Entry 6SUK (X-ray diffraction, 1.75 A resolution); this record covers chain A.

Chain A:
Molecule: Neprilysin
Organism: Homo sapiens
Notes: EC 3.4.24.11
UniProt: P08473 (NEP_HUMAN); residues 51-749 here correspond to UniProt positions 52-750 (UniProt number = residue number + 1)
Chain sequence (699 residues; row label = number of the first residue in the row):
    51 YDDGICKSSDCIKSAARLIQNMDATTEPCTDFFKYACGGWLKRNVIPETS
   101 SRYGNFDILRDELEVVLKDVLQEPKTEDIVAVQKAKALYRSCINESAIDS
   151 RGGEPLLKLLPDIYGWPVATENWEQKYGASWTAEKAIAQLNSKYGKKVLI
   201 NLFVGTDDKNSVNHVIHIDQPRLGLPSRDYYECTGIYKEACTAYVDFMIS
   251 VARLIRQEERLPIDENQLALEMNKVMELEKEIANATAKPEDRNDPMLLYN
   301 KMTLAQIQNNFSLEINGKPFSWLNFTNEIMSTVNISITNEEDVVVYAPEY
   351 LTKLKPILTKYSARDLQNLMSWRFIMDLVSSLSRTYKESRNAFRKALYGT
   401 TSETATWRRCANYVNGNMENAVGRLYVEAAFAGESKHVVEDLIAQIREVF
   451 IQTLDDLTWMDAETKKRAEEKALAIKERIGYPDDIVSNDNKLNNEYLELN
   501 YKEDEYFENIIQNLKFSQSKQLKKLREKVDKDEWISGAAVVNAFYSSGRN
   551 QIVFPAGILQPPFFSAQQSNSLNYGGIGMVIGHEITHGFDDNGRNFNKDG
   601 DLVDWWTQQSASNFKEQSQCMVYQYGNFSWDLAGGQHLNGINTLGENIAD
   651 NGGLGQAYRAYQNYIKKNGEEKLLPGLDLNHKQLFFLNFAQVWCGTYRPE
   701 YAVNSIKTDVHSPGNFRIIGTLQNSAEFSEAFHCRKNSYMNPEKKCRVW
Unresolved in the structure: 51
Disulfide bonds: C56-C61, C79-C734, C87-C694, C142-C410, C233-C241, C620-C746
Covalently attached groups: N-acetylglucosamine (NAG) linked to N144, N284, N324, N627
Ion coordination: Zn2+: H583, H587, E646 (together with Omapatrilat)
Small-molecule neighbours: Omapatrilat (FT8): R102, F106, R110, N542, A543, I558, F563, M579, V580, H583, E584, H587, E646, V692, W693, D709, H711, R717
UniProt features mapped onto this chain:
  - active site: E584, D650 (Proton donor)
  - binding site (a peptide): R102
  - binding site (Zn(2+)): H583, H587, E646
  - glycosylation (N-linked (GlcNAc...) asparagine): N144, N284, N324, N627
Reported in the primary citation:
  - post-translational modification sites: N144
  - Zn2+ coordination: H583, H587, E646
  - catalytic residues: H583 to H587
  - binding site for Omapatrilat: F106, R110, N542, A543, F563, V580, H583, W693, H711, R717
  - conformationally variable residues (side-chain flip): R102, F106, W693

Overview:
Ligands of chain A: Omapatrilat. Covalently linked N-acetylglucosamine: at N144, N284, N324 and N627. The Zn2+
site is built by H583, H587 and E646. From UniProt: active-site residues E584 and D650, peptide-binding
residue R102 and 3 Zn2+-binding residues. The paper reports the catalytic residue H583; a binding site for
Omapatrilat at F106, R110 and N542 among others.
Chain A is Neprilysin (Homo sapiens); the structure, Crystal structure of Neprilysin in complex with
Omapatrilat, was determined by X-ray diffraction together with 6SVY and 6XVP from the same study.
